3D23 - chains B and C of the 8 polymer chains in the assembly; structure by X-ray diffraction, 2.50 A resolution.

# Chain B (and C)
Protein: 3C-like proteinase
Source organism: Human coronavirus
Notes: EC 3.4.22.-; chain C of this document is another copy of the same molecule, construct and numbering; everything in this record applies to it too
UniProt: Q5MQD2 (R1AB_CVHN1); residues 1-300 here correspond to UniProt positions 3335-3634 (UniProt number = residue number + 3334)
Sequence (302 residues; row label = number of the first residue in the row; numbers below 1 keep their minus sign (Ala-1 is residue -1)):
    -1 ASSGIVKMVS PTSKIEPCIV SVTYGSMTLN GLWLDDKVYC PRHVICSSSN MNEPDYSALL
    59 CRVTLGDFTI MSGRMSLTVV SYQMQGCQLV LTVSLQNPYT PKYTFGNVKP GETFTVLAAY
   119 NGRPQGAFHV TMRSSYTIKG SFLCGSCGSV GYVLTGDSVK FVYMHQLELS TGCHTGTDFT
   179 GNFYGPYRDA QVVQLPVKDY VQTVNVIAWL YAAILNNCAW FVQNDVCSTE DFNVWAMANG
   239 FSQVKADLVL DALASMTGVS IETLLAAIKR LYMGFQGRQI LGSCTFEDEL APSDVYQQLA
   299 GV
Disordered / not traced: -1 (chain C: -1 to 1, 300)
Construct notes: expression tag (-1 to 0)
From the paper describing this entry:
  - binding site for N-[(5-methylisoxazol-3-yl)carbonyl]alanyl-L-valyl-N~1~-((1R, 2Z)-4-(benzyloxy)-4-oxo-1-{[(3R)-2-oxopyrrolidin-3-yl]methyl}but-2-enyl)-L-leucinamide: Tyr54, Phe140, Cys145, His163
  - catalytic residues: His41, Phe140 to Cys145
  - binding site for N-[(5-methylisoxazol-3-yl)carbonyl]alanyl-L-valyl-N~1~-((1R, 2Z)-4-(benzyloxy)-4-oxo-1-{[(3R)-2-oxopyrrolidin-3-yl]methyl}but-2-enyl)-L-leucinamide: Met25

# Chain B / chain C interface
Contacting residue pairs (13; chain B residue first):
  Ser55(B) - Gln274(C)
  Cys59(B) - Arg276(C)  hydrogen bond
  Leu63(B) - Gln221(C)
  Leu63(B) - Asn222(C)
  Val78(B) - Gln221(C)
  Val78(B) - Asn222(C)  hydrogen bond (backbone-backbone)
  Val78(B) - Asp223(C)  hydrogen bond (backbone-backbone)
  Ser79(B) - Gln221(C)
  Ser79(B) - Asp223(C)
  Tyr80(B) - Gln221(C)
  Gln81(B) - Arg268(C)
  Gln81(B) - Met271(C)
  Met82(B) - Gln274(C)  hydrogen bond (backbone-side chain)
Other interface residues (no listed pair), chain B (9 interface residues in all): Gln83
Other interface residues (no listed pair), chain C (8 interface residues in all): Trp218

# In short
9 residues of chain B and 8 residues of chain C are in contact; the contacts include 4 hydrogen bonds. Polar
pairs include Cys59(B)-Arg276(C), Met82(B)-Gln274(C) and Val78(B)-Asn222(C). The paper reports catalytic
residues His41(B) and Phe140(B); a binding site for
N-[(5-methylisoxazol-3-yl)carbonyl]alanyl-L-valyl-N~1~-((1R,
2Z)-4-(benzyloxy)-4-oxo-1-{[(3R)-2-oxopyrrolidin-3-yl]methyl}but-2-enyl)-L-leucinamide at Tyr54(B), Phe140(B)
and Cys145(B) among others.
Both chains are 3C-like proteinase (Human coronavirus). Entry 3D23 (Main protease of HCoV-HKU1) was determined
by X-ray diffraction.
